5KFL - chains A and T of the 3 polymer chains in the assembly; structure by X-ray diffraction, 1.65 A resolution.

Chain A:
Name: DNA polymerase eta
Organism: Homo sapiens
Notes: EC 2.7.7.7
UniProt: Q9Y253 (POLH_HUMAN); residue numbers follow UniProt; this construct covers 1-432
Chain sequence (435 residues; row label = number of the first residue in the row; numbers below 1 keep their minus sign (Gly-2 is residue -2)):
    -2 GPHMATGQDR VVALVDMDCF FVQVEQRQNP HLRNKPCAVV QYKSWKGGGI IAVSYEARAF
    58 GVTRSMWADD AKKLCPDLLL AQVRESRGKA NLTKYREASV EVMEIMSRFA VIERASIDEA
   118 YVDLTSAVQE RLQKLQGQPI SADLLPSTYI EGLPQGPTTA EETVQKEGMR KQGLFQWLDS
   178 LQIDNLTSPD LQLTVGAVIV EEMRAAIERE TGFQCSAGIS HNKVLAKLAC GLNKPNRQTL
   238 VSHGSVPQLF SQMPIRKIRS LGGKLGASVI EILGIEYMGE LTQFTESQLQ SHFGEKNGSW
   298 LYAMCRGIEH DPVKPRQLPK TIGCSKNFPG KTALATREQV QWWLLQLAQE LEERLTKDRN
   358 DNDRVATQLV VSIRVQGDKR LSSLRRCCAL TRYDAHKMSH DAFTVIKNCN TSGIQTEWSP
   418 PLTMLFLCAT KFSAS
Not modelled in the structure: 155-159
Construct notes: expression tag (-2 to 0)
Curated features (UniProtKB/Swiss-Prot):
  - binding site (Mg(2+)): Asp13, Met14, Asp115, Glu116
  - binding site (Mn(2+)): Asp13, Met14, Asp115, Glu116
  - binding site (a 2'-deoxyribonucleoside 5'-triphosphate): Arg61
  - natural variant: Val37 (deletion: In XPV), Leu75 (deletion: In XPV), Arg93 (R93P: In XPV), Arg111 (R111H: In XPV), Thr122 (T122P: In XPV), Gly153 (G153D: In a breast cancer sample), Thr191 (T191P: In XPV), Gly263 (G263V: In XPV), Val266 (V266D: In XPV), Gly295 (G295R: In XPV), Arg361 (R361S: In XPV)
  - mutagenesis: Tyr52 (Y52A/F: Reduces DNA polymerase activity; Y52E: Reduces DNA polymerase activity. Increases fidelity of replication and reduces translesion bypass), Arg61 (R61A: Reduces enzymatic activity by two-thirds), Ser62 (S62G: Increased DNA polymerase activity and translesion bypass compared to wild-type), Ala68 (A68S/V: Severe reduction in thymine dimer translesion bypass), Asn324 to Pro326 (Reduces binding to chromatin and to monoubiquitinated PCNA. Abolishes binding to monoubiquitinated PCNA; when associated with 705-E--H-713 Del)
Ion coordination: Mn2+ site 1: Asp13, Asp115, Glu116 (together with 2'-deoxyadenosine 5'-triphosphate) (shared with 2 residues of chain P); Mn2+ site 2: Asp13, Met14, Asp115 (together with diphosphate) (shared with 1 residue of chain P)
Ligand contacts: diphosphate / 2'-deoxyadenosine 5'-triphosphate: Asp13, Met14, Asp15, Cys16, Phe17, Phe18, Ile48, Ala49, Tyr52, Arg55, Arg61, Ile114, Asp115, Glu116, Lys231

Chain T:
Molecule: 12-nt DNA strand
Sequence (12 nucleotides; numbered 1 to 12; the number before each row is that of its first residue):
     1 CATTATGACG CT
Ligand contacts: diphosphate / 2'-deoxyadenosine 5'-triphosphate: DT3, DT4, DA5

How chain A and chain T interact:
Pairs across the interface (40; chain A residue first):
  Gln38(A) with DT4(T), hydrogen bond to the base; DA5(T), sugar contact
  Tyr39(A) with DT4(T), phosphate contact; DA5(T), hydrogen bond to the phosphate
  Trp42(A) with DA2(T), stacking on the base
  Gly46(A) with DT3(T), base contact
  Ile47(A) with DT3(T), base contact
  Ile48(A) with DT3(T), base contact
  Arg61(A) with DT3(T), hydrogen bond to the base
  Ser62(A) with DT3(T), base contact
  Trp64(A) with DA2(T), phosphate contact; DT3(T), sugar contact
  Lys86(A) with DT6(T), salt bridge to the phosphate
  Leu89(A) with DA5(T), phosphate contact; DT6(T), phosphate contact
  Arg93(A) with DT6(T), salt bridge to the phosphate; DG7(T), salt bridge to the phosphate
  Lys311(A) with DC9(T), salt bridge to the phosphate
  Arg313(A) with DA8(T), salt bridge to the phosphate; DC9(T), salt bridge to the phosphate
  Pro316(A) with DA8(T), phosphate contact
  Lys317(A) with DA8(T), hydrogen bond to the phosphate; DC9(T), salt bridge to the phosphate
  Thr318(A) with DG7(T), sugar contact; DA8(T), hydrogen bond to the phosphate
  Ile319(A) with DG7(T), phosphate contact
  Gly320(A) with DT6(T), sugar contact; DG7(T), hydrogen bond to the phosphate
  Cys321(A) with DT6(T), phosphate contact
  Ser322(A) with DA5(T), sugar contact; DT6(T), hydrogen bond to the phosphate
  Lys323(A) with DA5(T), salt bridge to the phosphate
  Asn324(A) with DT4(T), sugar contact; DA5(T), hydrogen bond to the phosphate
  Pro326(A) with DC1(T), phosphate contact; DA2(T), base contact
  Gly327(A) with DC1(T), hydrogen bond to the phosphate; DA2(T), phosphate contact
  Arg351(A) with DT6(T), salt bridge to the phosphate; DG7(T), salt bridge to the phosphate
Other interface residues (no listed pair), chain A (32 interface residues in all): Ala87, Arg111, Lys293, Leu315, Thr329, Glu347
Other interface residues (no listed pair), chain T (11 interface residues in all): DG10, DC11

Summary:
The interface between chain A and chain T involves 32 residues on one side and 11 on the other; the contacts
include 9 hydrogen bonds, 10 salt bridges and 1 aromatic stacking contact. Polar pairs include
Gln38(A)-DT4(T), Arg61(A)-DT3(T) and Tyr39(A)-DA5(T).
Chain A is DNA polymerase eta (Homo sapiens) and chain T is a 12-nt DNA strand; the structure, Human DNA
polymerase eta-DNA ternary complex: reaction with 10 mM Mn2+ for 600s, was determined by X-ray diffraction
together with 5KFA, 5KFB, 5KFC, 5KFD, 5KFE, 5KFF and 28 further entries from the same study.
